4U7B - chains D and B of the 6 polymer chains in the assembly; structure by X-ray diffraction, 3.09 A resolution.

# Chain D
Molecule: 31-nt DNA strand
Sequence (31 nucleotides; numbered 29 to 59; the number before each row is that of its first residue):
    29 AAACGACATT TCATACTTGT ACACCTGATA G

# Chain B
Molecule: Mariner Mos1 transposase
Source organism: Drosophila mauritiana
Notes: EC 3.1.-.-
UniProt: Q7JQ07 (MOS1T_DROMA); numbering as in UniProt (aligned over 4-345)
Amino-acid sequence (342 residues; each row starts with the number of its first residue):
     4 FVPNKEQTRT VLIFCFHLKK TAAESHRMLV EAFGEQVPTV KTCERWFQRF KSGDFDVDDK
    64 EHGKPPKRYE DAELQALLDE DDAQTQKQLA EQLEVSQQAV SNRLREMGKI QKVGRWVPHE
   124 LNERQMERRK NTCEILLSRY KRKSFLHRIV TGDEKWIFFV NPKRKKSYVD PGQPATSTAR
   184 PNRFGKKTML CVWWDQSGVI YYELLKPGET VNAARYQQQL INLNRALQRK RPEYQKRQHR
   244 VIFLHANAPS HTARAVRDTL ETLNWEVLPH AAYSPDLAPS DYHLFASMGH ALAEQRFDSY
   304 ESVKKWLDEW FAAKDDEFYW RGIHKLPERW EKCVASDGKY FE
Disulfides: Cys-136/Cys-336
Sequence notes: conflict Thr-45 (Lys in Q7JQ07), Asn-164 (Ser in Q7JQ07), Pro-210 (Arg in Q7JQ07), Ala-216 (Thr in Q7JQ07), Ala-249 (Asp in Q7JQ07), Phe-344 (Leu in Q7JQ07)
UniProt features mapped onto this chain:
  - DNA-binding region (H-T-H motif): Thr-24 to Ser-55, Gln-89 to Met-110
  - region: Ile-113 to Asn-125 (Linker)
  - binding site (Mg(2+)): Asp-156, Asp-284
  - site: Arg-48 (Important for base-specific DNA-binding), Gln-100 (Important for base-specific DNA-binding), Arg-118 (Important for base-specific DNA-binding), Arg-186 (Critical for target DNA recognition), His-293 (Important for base-specific DNA-binding)
  - mutagenesis: Arg-48 (R48Q: Loss of DNA binding; when associated with R-100), Gln-100 (Q100R: Loss of DNA binding; when associated with Q-48), Arg-118 (R118A: Reduces rate of second strand cleavage; when associated with A-216), Trp-119 (W119P: Alters cleavage sites in second strand cleavage), Arg-186 (R186A: No effect on second strand cleavage. Strongly reduced strand transfer activity), Asp-284 (D284A: Loss of catalytic activity)
From the paper describing this entry:
  - catalytic residues: Asp-156, Asp-284 (citing earlier work)
  - binding site for the 31-nt DNA strand: Pro-121, His-122, Tyr-276, Pro-278
  - specificity-determining residues: Pro-121

# How chain D and chain B interact
Pairs across the interface (32):
  DA51(D) / Ile-113(B)  phosphate contact
  DA51(D) / Lys-115(B)  salt bridge to the phosphate
  DC52(D) / Lys-115(B)  phosphate contact
  DC52(D) / Val-116(B)  hydrogen bond to the phosphate
  DC53(D) / Arg-118(B)  base contact
  DC53(D) / Lys-166(B)  hydrogen bond to the phosphate
  DC53(D) / His-293(B)  hydrogen bond to the base
  DT54(D) / Arg-118(B)  hydrogen bond to the base
  DT54(D) / Lys-166(B)  salt bridge to the phosphate
  DT54(D) / Ala-289(B)  sugar contact
  DT54(D) / Gly-292(B)  phosphate contact
  DT54(D) / His-293(B)  hydrogen bond to the sugar
  DG55(D) / Arg-118(B)  hydrogen bond to the base
  DG55(D) / Lys-158(B)  phosphate contact
  DG55(D) / Asp-284(B)  sugar contact
  DG55(D) / Tyr-285(B)  hydrogen bond to the base
  DG55(D) / Phe-288(B)  sugar contact
  DG55(D) / Ala-289(B)  hydrogen bond to the sugar
  DA56(D) / Pro-121(B)  base contact
  DA56(D) / Lys-158(B)  salt bridge to the phosphate
  DA56(D) / Pro-278(B)  base contact
  DA56(D) / Asp-284(B)  phosphate contact
  DT57(D) / Pro-121(B)  hydrogen bond to the base
  DT57(D) / His-122(B)  base contact
  DT57(D) / Tyr-276(B)  base contact
  DT57(D) / Pro-278(B)  sugar contact
  DA58(D) / Ala-249(B)  phosphate contact
  DA58(D) / Asn-250(B)  phosphate contact
  DA58(D) / Ala-274(B)  phosphate contact
  DA58(D) / Ala-275(B)  phosphate contact
  DA58(D) / Tyr-276(B)  hydrogen bond to the phosphate
  DG59(D) / Pro-252(B)  base contact
Interface residues without a listed pair, chain B (27 interface residues in all): Gln-114, Asp-156, Glu-157, Ser-277, Asp-279, Arg-332

# In short
9 residues of chain D and 27 residues of chain B are in contact, with 10 hydrogen bonds and 3 salt bridges.
Polar contacts include DC53(D)/His-293(B), DT54(D)/Arg-118(B) and DG55(D)/Arg-118(B). The paper reports
catalytic residues Asp-156(B) and Asp-284(B); a binding site for the 31-nt DNA strand at Pro-121(B),
His-122(B) and Tyr-276(B) among others.
Here chain D is a 31-nt DNA strand and chain B is Mariner Mos1 transposase (Drosophila mauritiana). Entry 4U7B
(Crystal structure of a pre-cleavage Mos1 transpososome) was determined by X-ray diffraction.
